Entry 4G87 (X-ray diffraction, 2.03 A resolution); this record covers chain A.

Chain A:
Molecule: Bifunctional protein GlmU
From: Mycobacterium tuberculosis
Notes: EC 2.7.7.23, 2.3.1.157
Reference sequence: P96382 (GLMU_MYCTU); residue numbers follow UniProt; this construct covers 1-495
Chain sequence (501 residues; numbered -5 to 495; the number before each row is that of its first residue; numbers below 1 keep their minus sign (His-5 is residue -5)):
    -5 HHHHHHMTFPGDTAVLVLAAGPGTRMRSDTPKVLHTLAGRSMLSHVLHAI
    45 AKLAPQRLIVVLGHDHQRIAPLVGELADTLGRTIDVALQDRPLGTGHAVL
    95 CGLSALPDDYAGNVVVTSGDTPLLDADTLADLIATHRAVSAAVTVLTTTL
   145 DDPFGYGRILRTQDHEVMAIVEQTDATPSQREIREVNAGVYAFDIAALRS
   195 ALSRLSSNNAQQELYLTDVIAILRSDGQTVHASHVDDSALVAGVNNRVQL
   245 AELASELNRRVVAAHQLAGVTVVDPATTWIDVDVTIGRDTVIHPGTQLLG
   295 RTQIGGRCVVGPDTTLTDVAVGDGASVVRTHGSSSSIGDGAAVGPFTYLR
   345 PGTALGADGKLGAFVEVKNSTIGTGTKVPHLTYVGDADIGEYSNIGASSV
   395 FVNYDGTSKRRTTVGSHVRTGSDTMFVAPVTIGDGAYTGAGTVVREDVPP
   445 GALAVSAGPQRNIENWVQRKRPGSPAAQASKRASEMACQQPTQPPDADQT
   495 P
Disordered / not traced: -5 to 5, 398-404, 465-495
Sequence notes: expression tag (-5 to 0)
Ion coordination: Co2+ site 1: Asp114, Asn239 (together with uridine-diphosphate-N-acetylglucosamine); Mg2+ near Asp417 (its only coordinating residue here); Co2+ site 2 near Asp417 (its only coordinating residue here)
Ligand contacts:
  - pyrophosphate (POP): Gly15, Pro16, Gly17, Thr18, Arg19, Lys26, Asp114
  - uridine-diphosphate-N-acetylglucosamine (UD1): Leu12, Ala13, Ala14, Gly15, Arg19, Lys26, Val55, Gln83, Pro86, Leu87, Gly88, Thr89, Ala92, Ser112, Gly113, Asp114, Tyr150, Gly151, Ile164, Glu166, Asn181, Ala182, Gly183, Tyr185, Tyr209, Leu210, Thr211, Gly237, Asn239

Overview:
Ligands of chain A: uridine-diphosphate-N-acetylglucosamine and pyrophosphate. Asp114 and Asn239 coordinate
Co2+ site 1.
Chain A is Bifunctional protein GlmU (Mycobacterium tuberculosis); the structure, Crystal structure of GLMU
from Mycobacterium tuberculosis snapshot 1, was determined by X-ray diffraction together with 4HCQ from the
same study.
